5UIE - chains E and O of the 19 polymer chains in the assembly; structure by electron microscopy, 5.70 A resolution (low resolution: residue-level contacts below are approximate; hydrogen-bond / salt-bridge calls are withheld).

[Chain E]
Name: Vacuolar protein sorting-associated protein 4
From: Saccharomyces cerevisiae
UniProtKB: P52917 (VPS4_YEAST); numbering as in UniProt (aligned over 1-437)
Amino-acid sequence (437 residues; numbered 1 to 437; the number before each row is that of its first residue):
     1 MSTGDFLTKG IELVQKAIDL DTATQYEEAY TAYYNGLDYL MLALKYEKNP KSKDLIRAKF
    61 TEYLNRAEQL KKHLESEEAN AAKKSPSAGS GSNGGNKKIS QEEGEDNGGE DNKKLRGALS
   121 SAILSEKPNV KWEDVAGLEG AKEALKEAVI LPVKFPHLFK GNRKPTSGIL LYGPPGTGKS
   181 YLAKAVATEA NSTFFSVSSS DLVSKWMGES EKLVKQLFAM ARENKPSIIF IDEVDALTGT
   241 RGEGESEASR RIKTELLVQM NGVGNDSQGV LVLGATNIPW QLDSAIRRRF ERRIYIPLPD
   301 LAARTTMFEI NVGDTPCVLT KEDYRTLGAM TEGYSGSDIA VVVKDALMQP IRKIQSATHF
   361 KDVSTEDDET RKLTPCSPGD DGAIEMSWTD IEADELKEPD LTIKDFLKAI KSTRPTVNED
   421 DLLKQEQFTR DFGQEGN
Unresolved in the structure: 1-121, 365-368, 434-437
Residues lining bound ligands: ADP (adenosine-5'-diphosphate): Asp134, Val135, Ala136, Gly137, Pro175, Gly176, Thr177, Gly178, Lys179, Ser180, Tyr181, Met307, Gly336, Ser337
Reported in the primary citation:
  - binding site for beryllium trifluoride: Arg288, Arg289
  - conformationally variable residues (domain motion): Arg288, Arg289
  - mutagenesis - L151D (30 fold): decreased binding to Vacuolar protein sorting-associated protein VTA1 (chain O)

[Chain O]
Name: Vacuolar protein sorting-associated protein VTA1
From: Saccharomyces cerevisiae
UniProtKB: Q06263 (VTA1_YEAST); residue numbers follow UniProt; this construct covers 1-330
Amino-acid sequence (330 residues; row label = number of the first residue in the row):
     1 MASNAARVVA TAKDFDKVGL GIIGYYLQLY AVELILSEED RSQEMTALAT ELLDTIEAFK
    61 KEIGGESEAE DSDKSLHVMN TLIHDQEKAK IYMLNFTMSL YNEKLKQLKD GPWDVMLKRS
   121 LWCCIDLFSC ILHLWKENIS ETSTNSLQKR IKYCKIYLSK LAKGEIGSSD EKTLDYADFA
   181 DDSEEIKDED VDHQTSDLEN NNNDKVEGLA PKDQTTSYEP VDEVPEFIDD ADSVNEEEQT
   241 VDKNEDAITK DEQQVVKKEV DLTRPSAPSE PAAAEHKSYT KDELTKIMDR ASKIEQIQKL
   301 AKYAISALNY EDLPTAKDEL TKALDLLNSI
Unresolved in the structure: 1-288

[Interface between chain E and chain O]
Pairs across the interface (5):
  Leu301(E) - Tyr310(O)
  Ala302(E) - Asn309(O)
  Arg325(E) - Tyr310(O)
  Arg325(E) - Glu311(O)
  Ala329(E) - Tyr310(O)
Interface residues without a listed pair, chain E (5 interface residues in all): Asp300
Interface residues without a listed pair, chain O (5 interface residues in all): Ser306, Asp312
From the paper, about this interface:
  - residue pairs: Arg325(E)-Tyr310(O)

[Overview]
The chain E/chain O interface involves 5 residues from each chain. The authors report a contact between
Arg325(E) and Tyr310(O). Ligands of chain E: ADP. The paper reports a binding site for beryllium trifluoride
at Arg288(E) and Arg289(E); L151D of chain E reduces binding to Vacuolar protein sorting-associated protein
VTA1 (chain O).
Here chain E is Vacuolar protein sorting-associated protein 4 and chain O is Vacuolar protein
sorting-associated protein VTA1, both from Saccharomyces cerevisiae. Entry 5UIE (Vps4-Vta1 complex) was
determined by electron microscopy.
